Entry 4XDU (X-ray diffraction, 1.35 A resolution); this record covers chain A.

[Chain A]
Molecule: FAD:protein FMN transferase
Organism: Treponema pallidum (strain Nichols)
Notes: EC 2.7.1.180
UniProtKB: O83774 (APBE_TREPA); residues 1-340 here correspond to UniProt positions 23-362 (UniProt number = residue number + 22)
Amino-acid sequence (340 residues; numbered 1 to 340; the number before each row is that of its first residue):
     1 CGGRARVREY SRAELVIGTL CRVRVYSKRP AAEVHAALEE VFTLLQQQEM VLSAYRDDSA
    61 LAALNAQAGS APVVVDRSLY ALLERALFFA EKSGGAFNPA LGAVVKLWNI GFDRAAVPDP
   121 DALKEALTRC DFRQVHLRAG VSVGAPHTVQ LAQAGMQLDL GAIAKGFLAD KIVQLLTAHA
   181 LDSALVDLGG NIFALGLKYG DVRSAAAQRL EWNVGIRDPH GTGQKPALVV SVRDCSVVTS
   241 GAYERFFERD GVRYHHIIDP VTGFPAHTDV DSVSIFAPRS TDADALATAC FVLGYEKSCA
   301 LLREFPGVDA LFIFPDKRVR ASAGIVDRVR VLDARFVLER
Not modelled in the structure: 1-4, 201-206
Sequence notes: engineered mutation Y55 (Asn77 in O83774); conflict V104 (Unk126 in O83774)
Metal / ion sites: Mg2+ site 1: A162, D284, T288 (together with ADP); Na+ site 1: T239, E244 (together with ADP); Na+ site 2: H267 (together with 1,2-ethanediol); Mg2+ site 2: D284 (together with ADP)
Residues lining bound ligands: ADP (adenosine-5'-diphosphate): A96, F97, N98, L101, V105, D159, G161, A162, K165, T239, S240, E244, R245, H256, I257, I258, P260, D284, T288, V292
Curated features (UniProtKB/Swiss-Prot):
  - binding site (FAD): A96 to N98, D159, K165, H256 to I258
  - binding site (Mg(2+)): A162, D284, T288
  - lipidation: C1 (N-palmitoyl cysteine)
What the authors report for this chain:
  - mutagenesis - S240A, E244A, R245A, H256A: decreased catalytic activity
  - catalytic residues: S240, E244, R245, H256 (proposed by the authors, not directly observed)
  - mutagenesis - T288A: abolished catalytic activity on FAD
  - mutagenesis - K165A, K165E: increased catalytic activity on FAD
  - mutagenesis - N55Y: unchanged catalytic activity on flavinylate TP0171

[Overview]
Bound to chain A: ADP. The Mg2+ site 1 is built by A162, D284 and T288. Curated annotation (UniProt) lists 8
FAD-binding residues and 3 Mg2+-binding residues. The paper reports catalytic residues S240, E244 and R245
among others; S240A, E244A and R245A, among others, reduce catalytic activity; 8 substitutions were tested in
all.
Chain A is FAD:protein FMN transferase (Treponema pallidum (strain Nichols)); the structure, Crystal structure
of Treponema pallidum TP0796 Flavin trafficking protein,a bifunctional FMN transferase/FAD pyrophosphatase,
N55Y mutant, ADP ..., was determined by X-ray diffraction, deposited together with 4XDR and 4XDT.
